PDB entry 2J2J | X-ray diffraction, 1.50 A resolution | chains A and B of the 3 polymer chains in the assembly

Chain A (and B):
Molecule: Fiber protein
From: Canine adenovirus 2
Notes: fragment: fibre head domain, residues 358-542; chain B of this document is another copy of the same molecule, construct and numbering; everything in this record applies to it too
UniProtKB: Q65914 (FIBP_ADECT); residues 358-542 here = UniProt positions 358-542
Sequence (197 residues; row label = number of the first residue in the row):
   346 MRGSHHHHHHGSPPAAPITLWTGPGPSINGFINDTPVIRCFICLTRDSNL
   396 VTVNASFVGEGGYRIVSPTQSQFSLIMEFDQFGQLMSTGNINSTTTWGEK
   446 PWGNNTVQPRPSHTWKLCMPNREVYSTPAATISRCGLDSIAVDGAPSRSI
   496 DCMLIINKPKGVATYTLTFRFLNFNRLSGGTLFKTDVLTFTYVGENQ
Unresolved in the structure: 346-360

Interface between chain A and chain B:
Residue-residue contacts - 49 pairs, chain A then chain B:
  R391(A) - W447(B)
  D392(A) - D392(B)
  S393(A) - P362(B)
  S393(A) - T390(B)
  S393(A) - D392(B)  hydrogen bond
  S393(A) - W447(B)  hydrogen bond (backbone-side chain)
  N394(A) - T364(B)
  N394(A) - C388(B)  hydrogen bond
  N394(A) - T390(B)  hydrogen bond
  N394(A) - K445(B)
  L395(A) - T390(B)
  L395(A) - T397(B)
  Q417(A) - D488(B)  hydrogen bond
  L462(A) - W447(B)  hydrophobic
  N466(A) - N450(B)  hydrogen bond
  E468(A) - P369(B)
  E468(A) - N450(B)  hydrogen bond
  V469(A) - W366(B)  hydrophobic
  V469(A) - F386(B)  hydrophobic
  Y470(A) - N399(B)
  P473(A) - I485(B)  hydrophobic
  A474(A) - V532(B)  hydrophobic
  A475(A) - I485(B)  hydrophobic
  A475(A) - D531(B)
  A475(A) - V532(B)  hydrogen bond (backbone-backbone)
  T476(A) - D531(B)
  T476(A) - V532(B)  hydrogen bond (side chain-backbone)
  I477(A) - R479(B)
  I477(A) - S484(B)
  I477(A) - G489(B)
  I477(A) - D531(B)  hydrogen bond (backbone-side chain)
  D496(A) - R479(B)  salt bridge
  M498(A) - S484(B)
  I500(A) - I485(B)  hydrophobic
  R515(A) - D488(B)  salt bridge
  L517(A) - D488(B)
  N518(A) - G489(B)  hydrogen bond (side chain-backbone)
  N518(A) - P491(B)
  R521(A) - R479(B)
  R521(A) - P491(B)
  T536(A) - N399(B)
  T536(A) - V532(B)
  T536(A) - T534(B)
  V538(A) - F386(B)  hydrophobic
  V538(A) - N399(B)
  N541(A) - K445(B)  hydrogen bond
  N541(A) - G448(B)
  N541(A) - N449(B)
  N541(A) - N450(B)  hydrogen bond
Other interface residues (no listed pair), chain A (31 interface residues in all): A361, S478, R479, Y537, Q542
Other interface residues (no listed pair), chain B (28 interface residues in all): R391, G481, A490, S494

In short:
The interface between chain A and chain B involves 31 residues on one side and 28 on the other, with 13
hydrogen bonds and 2 salt bridges. Polar pairs include D496(A)-R479(B), R515(A)-D488(B) and S393(A)-D392(B).
Both chains are Fiber protein (Canine adenovirus 2). Entry 2J2J (Canine adenovirus fibre head at 1.5 A
resolution) was determined by X-ray diffraction, deposited together with 2J1K and 2J12.
